PDB entry 8KD4 | electron microscopy, 2.93 A resolution | chains S and Y of the 16 polymer chains in the assembly

# Chain S
Protein: Histone H3
Source organism: Xenopus laevis
UniProt: A0A310TTQ1 (A0A310TTQ1_XENLA); residues 1-135 here correspond to UniProt positions 2-136 (UniProt number = residue number + 1)
Sequence (135 residues; row label = number of the first residue in the row):
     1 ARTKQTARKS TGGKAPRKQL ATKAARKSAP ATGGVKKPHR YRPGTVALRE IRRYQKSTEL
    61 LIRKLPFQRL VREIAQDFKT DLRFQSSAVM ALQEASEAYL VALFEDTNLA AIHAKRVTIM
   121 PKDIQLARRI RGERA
Not modelled in the structure: 1-35, 134-135
Modified positions: Lys36 (N-trimethyllysine; M3L)
Construct notes: engineered mutation Ala110 (Cys111 in A0A310TTQ1)

# Chain Y
Molecule: 187bp DNA
Sequence (187 nucleotides; each row starts with the number of its first residue; numbers below 1 keep their minus sign (DG-93 is residue -93)):
   -93 GGACCCTATA CGCGGCCGCC CTGGAGAATC CCGGTGCCGA GGCCGCTCAA TTGGTCGTAG
   -33 ACAGCTCTAG CACCGCTTAA ACGCACGTAC GCGCTGTCCC CCGCGTTTTA ACCGCCAAGG
    27 GGATTACTCC CTAGTCTCCA GGCACGTGTC AGATATATAC ATCCTGTTCT AGAGCGGCCG
    87 CCACCGC
Not modelled in the structure: -93 to -76, 89-93

# How chain S and chain Y interact
Contacting residue pairs (21):
  His39(S) with DG-68(Y), base contact
  Arg40(S) with DG9(Y), hydrogen bond to the base
  Tyr41(S) with DG9(Y), sugar contact; DC10(Y), phosphate contact
  Arg42(S) with DG9(Y), sugar contact
  Pro43(S) with DC8(Y), sugar contact
  Gly44(S) with DC8(Y), phosphate contact; DG9(Y), hydrogen bond to the phosphate
  Val46(S) with DG9(Y), hydrogen bond to the phosphate
  Ala47(S) with DG9(Y), hydrogen bond to the phosphate
  Arg49(S) with DA-66(Y), phosphate contact; DT-65(Y), phosphate contact
  Arg63(S) with DA17(Y), hydrogen bond to the sugar; DC18(Y), phosphate contact
  Lys64(S) with DC18(Y), hydrogen bond to the phosphate
  Leu65(S) with DA17(Y), phosphate contact; DC18(Y), hydrogen bond to the phosphate
  Pro66(S) with DA17(Y), phosphate contact
  Arg69(S) with DA17(Y), salt bridge to the phosphate
  Arg83(S) with DG26(Y), base contact
  Lys115(S) with DC-2(Y), salt bridge to the phosphate
Interface residues without a listed pair, chain S (20 interface residues in all): Thr45, Glu50, Arg53, Asp81
Interface residues without a listed pair, chain Y (13 interface residues in all): DA-67, DG25, DG27

# Summary
20 residues of chain S face 13 of chain Y across their interface, with 7 hydrogen bonds and 2 salt bridges.
Among the polar pairs are Arg40(S)-DG9(Y), Arg63(S)-DA17(Y) and Gly44(S)-DG9(Y).
Here chain S is Histone H3 (Xenopus laevis) and chain Y is 187bp DNA. Entry 8KD4 (Rpd3S in complex with
nucleosome with H3K36MLA modification and 187bp DNA, class1) was determined by electron microscopy (same
publication as 8KC7, 8KD2, 8KD3, 8KD5, 8KD6 and 8KD7).
